9FFP - chains E and C of the 6 polymer chains in the assembly; structure by electron microscopy, 3.50 A resolution.

[Chain E (and C)]
Molecule: Gamma-aminobutyric acid receptor subunit beta-3
Source organism: Homo sapiens
Notes: chain C of this document is another copy of the same molecule, construct and numbering; everything in this record applies to it too
UniProt: P28472 (GBRB3_HUMAN); residues 1-448 here correspond to UniProt positions 26-473 (UniProt number = residue number + 25)
Chain sequence (395 residues; each row starts with the number of its first residue; note: 107 numbers in that range are skipped by the numbering (no residue carries them; nothing is unmodelled there); numbers below 1 keep their minus sign (Met-53 is residue -53)):
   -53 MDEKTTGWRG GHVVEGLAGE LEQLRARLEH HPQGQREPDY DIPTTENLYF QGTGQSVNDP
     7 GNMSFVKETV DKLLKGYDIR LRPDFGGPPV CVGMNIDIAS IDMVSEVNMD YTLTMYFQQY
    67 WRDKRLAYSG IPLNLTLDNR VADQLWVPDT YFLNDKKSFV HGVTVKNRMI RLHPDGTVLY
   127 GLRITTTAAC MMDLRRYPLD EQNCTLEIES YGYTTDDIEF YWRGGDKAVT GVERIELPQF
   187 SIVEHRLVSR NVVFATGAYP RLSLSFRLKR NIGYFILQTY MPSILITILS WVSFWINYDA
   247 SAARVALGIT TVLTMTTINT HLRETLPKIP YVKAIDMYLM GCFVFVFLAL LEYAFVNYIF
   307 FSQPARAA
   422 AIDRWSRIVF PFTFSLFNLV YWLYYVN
Not modelled in the structure: -53 to 7, 448
Disulfide bonds: Cys136-Cys150
Covalently attached groups: N-acetylglucosamine (NAG) linked to Asn80; glycan linked to Asn149
Differences from the reference sequence: initiating methionine (-53); expression tag (-52 to 0); linker (308-314)
Residues lining bound ligands: gamma-amino-butanoic acid (ABU): Tyr97, Glu155, Ser156, Tyr157, Phe200, Thr202, Tyr205
Curated features (UniProtKB/Swiss-Prot):
  - binding site (benzamidine): Asp95 to Tyr97, Glu155 to Tyr157, Phe200
  - binding site (4-aminobutanoate): Tyr97, Glu155, Tyr157, Thr202
  - binding site (histamine): Tyr97, Ser156, Tyr157, Thr202
  - glycosylation (N-linked (GlcNAc...) asparagine): Asn8, Asn80, Asn149

[How chain E and chain C interact]
Contacting residue pairs (6; chain E residue first):
  Val251(E) with Val251(C), hydrophobic
  Ile255(E) with Ile255(C), hydrophobic
  Tyr299(E) with Ala248(C), hydrophobic
  Asn303(E) with Ser247(C); Ala248(C)
  Tyr304(E) with Ala246(C), hydrophobic
Interface residues without a listed pair, chain E (6 interface residues in all): Ser247
Interface residues without a listed pair, chain C (7 interface residues in all): Asn243, Asp245

[Summary]
The interface between chain E and chain C involves 6 residues on one side and 7 on the other. Bound to chain
E: gamma-amino-butanoic acid. Covalently linked N-acetylglucosamine: at Asn80(E).
Chain E and chain C are both Gamma-aminobutyric acid receptor subunit beta-3 (Homo sapiens); the structure,
Cryo-EM structure of the alpha1beta3 GABA(A) receptor in complex with GABA and Mb25 in the short-lived ...,
was determined by electron microscopy.
